PDB entry 7OHB | electron microscopy, 3.40 A resolution | chains A and J of the 11 polymer chains in the assembly

Chain A:
Molecule: Histone H3.2
Organism: Xenopus laevis
UniProtKB: P84233 (H32_XENLA); residues 1-135 here correspond to UniProt positions 2-136 (UniProt number = residue number + 1)
Chain sequence (135 residues; numbered 1 to 135; the number before each row is that of its first residue):
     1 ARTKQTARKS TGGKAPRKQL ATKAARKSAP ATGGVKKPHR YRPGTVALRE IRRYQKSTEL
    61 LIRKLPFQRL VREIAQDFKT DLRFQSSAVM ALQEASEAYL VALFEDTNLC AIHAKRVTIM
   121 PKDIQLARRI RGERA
Disordered / not traced: 1-37, 135
Differences from the reference sequence: conflict Ala102 (Gly103 in P84233)
Curated features (UniProtKB/Swiss-Prot):
  - modified residue: Arg2 (Asymmetric dimethylarginine), Thr3 (Phosphothreonine), Lys4 (Allysine), Gln5 (5-glutamyl dopamine), Thr6 (Phosphothreonine), Arg8 (Citrulline), Lys9 (N6,N6,N6-trimethyllysine), Ser10 (ADP-ribosylserine), Thr11 (Phosphothreonine), Lys14 (N6-(2-hydroxyisobutyryl)lysine), Arg17 (Asymmetric dimethylarginine), Lys18 (N6-(2-hydroxyisobutyryl)lysine), Lys23 (N6-(2-hydroxyisobutyryl)lysine), Arg26 (Citrulline), Lys27 (N6,N6,N6-trimethyllysine), Ser28 (ADP-ribosylserine), Lys36 (N6,N6,N6-trimethyllysine), Lys37 (N6-methyllysine), Tyr41 (Phosphotyrosine), Lys56 (N6,N6,N6-trimethyllysine) and 8 more in UniProt
  - lipidation: Cys110 (S-palmitoyl cysteine)

Chain J:
Molecule: 145-nt DNA strand
Organism: synthetic construct
Sequence (145 nucleotides; row label = number of the first residue in the row; numbers below 1 keep their minus sign (DA-72 is residue -72)):
   -72 ATCGATGTAT ATATCTGACA CGTGCCTGGA GACTAGGGAG TAATCCCCTT GGCGGTTAAA
   -12 ACGCGGGGGA CAGCGCGTAC GTGCGTTTAA GCGGTGCTAG AGCTGTCTAC GACCAATTGA
    48 GCGGCCTCGG CACCGGGATT CTGAT

How chain A and chain J interact:
Contacting residue pairs (22; chain A residue first):
  Arg40(A) - DG8(J)  base contact
  Arg40(A) - DT9(J)  hydrogen bond to the base
  Arg40(A) - DG10(J)  hydrogen bond to the sugar
  Tyr41(A) - DG10(J)  phosphate contact
  Arg42(A) - DT9(J)  sugar contact
  Pro43(A) - DG8(J)  phosphate contact
  Pro43(A) - DT9(J)  phosphate contact
  Gly44(A) - DG8(J)  phosphate contact
  Gly44(A) - DT9(J)  hydrogen bond to the phosphate
  Thr45(A) - DT9(J)  phosphate contact
  Val46(A) - DT9(J)  phosphate contact
  Ala47(A) - DT9(J)  hydrogen bond to the phosphate
  Arg49(A) - DG-66(J)  salt bridge to the phosphate
  Lys56(A) - DT-65(J)  salt bridge to the phosphate
  Arg63(A) - DA17(J)  hydrogen bond to the phosphate
  Arg63(A) - DG18(J)  salt bridge to the phosphate
  Lys64(A) - DG18(J)  hydrogen bond to the phosphate
  Leu65(A) - DG18(J)  hydrogen bond to the phosphate
  Pro66(A) - DA17(J)  phosphate contact
  Arg69(A) - DA17(J)  salt bridge to the phosphate
  Asp81(A) - DG27(J)  phosphate contact
  Arg83(A) - DG27(J)  sugar contact
Interface residues without a listed pair, chain J (9 interface residues in all): DA26

Overview:
17 residues of chain A face 9 of chain J across their interface, with 7 hydrogen bonds and 4 salt bridges.
Among the polar pairs are Arg40(A)-DT9(J), Arg40(A)-DG10(J) and Gly44(A)-DT9(J).
Chain A is Histone H3.2 (Xenopus laevis) and chain J is a 145-nt DNA strand (synthetic construct); the
structure, TBP-nucleosome complex, was determined by electron microscopy together with 7OH9, 7OHA and 7OHC
from the same study.
